Entry 6LA2 (X-ray diffraction, 3.89 A resolution); this record covers chains J and N of the 38 polymer chains in the assembly.

== Chain J ==
Molecule: 343-nt DNA strand
Source organism: other sequences
Sequence (343 nucleotides; row label = number of the first residue in the row):
     1 CGCTGTTTTT TTTCATGTGC CGGTCTCACA CGTGCCTGGA GACTAGTAAG CGCTTCTAGT
    61 GGCGGTTAAA ACGCGGTAGA CAGCGCGTAC GTGCGTTTAA GCGGTGCTAG AGCTGTCTAC
   121 GACCAATTGA GCGGCCTCGG CACCGGGATG CGTTTTTTTT TTCATACTCG AGCATGCTTT
   181 TTTTTTTCAT GTGCCGGTCT CACACGTGCC TGGAGACTAG TAAGCGCTTC TAGTGGCGGT
   241 TAAAACGCGG TAGACAGCGC GTACGTGCGT TTAAGCGGTG CTAGAGCTGT CTACGACCAA
   301 TTGAGCGGCC TCGGCACCGG GATGCGTTTT TTTTCAGCGG TAC

== Chain N ==
Molecule: Histone H2B type 1-J
Source organism: Homo sapiens
UniProtKB: P06899 (H2B1J_HUMAN); residues 0-125 here correspond to UniProt positions 1-126 (UniProt number = residue number + 1)
Amino-acid sequence (126 residues; each row starts with the number of its first residue; numbering starts at 0):
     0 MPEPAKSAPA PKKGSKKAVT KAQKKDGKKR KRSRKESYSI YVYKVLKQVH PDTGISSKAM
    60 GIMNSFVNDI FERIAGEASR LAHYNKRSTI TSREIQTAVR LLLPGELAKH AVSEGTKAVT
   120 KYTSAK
Not modelled in the structure: 0-28
Swiss-Prot annotation at these positions:
  - modified residue: Pro1 (N-acetylproline), Glu2 (ADP-ribosyl glutamic acid), Lys5 (N6-(2-hydroxyisobutyryl)lysine), Ser6 (ADP-ribosylserine), Lys11 (N6-(beta-hydroxybutyryl)lysine), Lys12 (N6-(2-hydroxyisobutyryl)lysine), Ser14 (Phosphoserine), Lys15 (N6-acetyllysine), Lys16 (N6-(beta-hydroxybutyryl)lysine), Lys20 (N6-(2-hydroxyisobutyryl)lysine), Lys23 (N6-(2-hydroxyisobutyryl)lysine), Lys24 (N6-(2-hydroxyisobutyryl)lysine), Lys34 (N6-(2-hydroxyisobutyryl)lysine), Glu35 (PolyADP-ribosyl glutamic acid), Ser36 (Phosphoserine), Lys43 (N6-(2-hydroxyisobutyryl)lysine), Lys46 (N6-(2-hydroxyisobutyryl)lysine), Lys57 (N6,N6-dimethyllysine), Arg79 (Dimethylated arginine), Lys85 (N6,N6,N6-trimethyllysine) and 6 more in UniProt
  - glycosylation: Ser112 (O-linked (GlcNAc) serine)
  - cross-link (Glycyl lysine isopeptide (Lys-Gly)): Lys5 (interchain with G-Cter in SUMO2), Lys20 (interchain with G-Cter in SUMO2), Lys34 (interchain with G-Cter in ubiquitin), Lys120 (interchain with G-Cter in ubiquitin)

== How chain J and chain N interact ==
Residue-residue contacts (19):
  DC29(J) - Ile54(N)  sugar contact
  DC29(J) - Ser55(N)  phosphate contact
  DC29(J) - Ser56(N)  hydrogen bond to the phosphate
  DA30(J) - Tyr42(N)  hydrogen bond to the phosphate
  DA30(J) - Gly53(N)  phosphate contact
  DA30(J) - Ile54(N)  phosphate contact
  DC35(J) - Lys30(N)  sugar contact
  DC36(J) - Arg33(N)  base contact
  DT37(J) - Arg33(N)  hydrogen bond to the sugar
  DG38(J) - Arg33(N)  sugar contact
  DA48(J) - Thr88(N)  hydrogen bond to the phosphate
  DA49(J) - Arg86(N)  phosphate contact
  DA49(J) - Ser87(N)  hydrogen bond to the phosphate
  DA49(J) - Thr88(N)  hydrogen bond to the phosphate
  DG50(J) - Arg86(N)  salt bridge to the phosphate
  DG112(J) - Ser32(N)  phosphate contact
  DC113(J) - Arg29(N)  phosphate contact
  DC113(J) - Ser32(N)  hydrogen bond to the phosphate
  DT114(J) - Arg29(N)  phosphate contact
Also at the interface, not in a pair above, chain N (14 interface residues in all): Glu35, Lys85

== Overview ==
Chain J and chain N form an interface of 12 and 14 residues respectively, with 7 hydrogen bonds and 1 salt
bridge. Polar contacts include DT37(J)-Arg33(N), DC29(J)-Ser56(N) and DA30(J)-Tyr42(N).
Chain J is a 343-nt DNA strand (other sequences) and chain N is Histone H2B type 1-J (Homo sapiens); the
structure, 343 bp di-nucleosome harboring cohesive DNA termini assembled with linker histone H1.0, was
determined by X-ray diffraction together with 7COW, 6LER, 6L9Z and 6LAB from the same study.
